6PTJ - chains 4 and 7 of the 14 polymer chains in the assembly; structure by electron microscopy, 3.80 A resolution.

Chain 4:
Name: DNA replication licensing factor MCM4
Source organism: Saccharomyces cerevisiae
Notes: EC 3.6.4.12
Reference sequence: P30665 (MCM4_YEAST); residues 1-933 here = UniProt positions 1-933
Sequence (933 residues; numbered 1 to 933; the number before each row is that of its first residue):
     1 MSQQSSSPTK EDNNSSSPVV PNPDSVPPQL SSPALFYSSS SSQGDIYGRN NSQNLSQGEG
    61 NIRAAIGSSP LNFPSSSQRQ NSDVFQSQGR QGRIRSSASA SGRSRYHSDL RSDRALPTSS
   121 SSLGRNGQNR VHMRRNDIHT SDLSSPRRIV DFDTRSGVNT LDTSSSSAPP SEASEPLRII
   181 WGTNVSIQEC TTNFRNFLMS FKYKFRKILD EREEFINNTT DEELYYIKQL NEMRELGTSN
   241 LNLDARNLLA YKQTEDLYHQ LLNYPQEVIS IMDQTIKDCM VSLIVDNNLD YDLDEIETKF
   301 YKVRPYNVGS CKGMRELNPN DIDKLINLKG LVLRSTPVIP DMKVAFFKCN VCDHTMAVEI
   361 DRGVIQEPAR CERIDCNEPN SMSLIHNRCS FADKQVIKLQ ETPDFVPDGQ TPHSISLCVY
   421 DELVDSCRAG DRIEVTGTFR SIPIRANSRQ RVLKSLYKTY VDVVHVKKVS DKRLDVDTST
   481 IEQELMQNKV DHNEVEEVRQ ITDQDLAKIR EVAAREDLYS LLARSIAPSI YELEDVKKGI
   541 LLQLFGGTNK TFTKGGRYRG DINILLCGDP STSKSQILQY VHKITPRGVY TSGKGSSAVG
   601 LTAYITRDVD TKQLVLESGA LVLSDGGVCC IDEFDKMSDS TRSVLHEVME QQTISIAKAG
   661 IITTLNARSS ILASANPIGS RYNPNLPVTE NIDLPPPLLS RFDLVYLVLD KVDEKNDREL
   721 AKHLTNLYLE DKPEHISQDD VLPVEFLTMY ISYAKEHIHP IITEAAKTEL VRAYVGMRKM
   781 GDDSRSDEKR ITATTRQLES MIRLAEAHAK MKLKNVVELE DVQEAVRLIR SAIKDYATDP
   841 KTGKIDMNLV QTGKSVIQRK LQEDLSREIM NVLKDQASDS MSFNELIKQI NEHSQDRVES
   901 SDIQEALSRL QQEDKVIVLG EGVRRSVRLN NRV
Not modelled in the structure: 1-176, 213-220, 470-933

Chain 7:
Name: DNA replication licensing factor MCM7
Source organism: Saccharomyces cerevisiae
Notes: EC 3.6.4.12
Reference sequence: P38132 (MCM7_YEAST); residue numbers follow UniProt; this construct covers 1-845
Sequence (845 residues; numbered 1 to 845; the number before each row is that of its first residue):
     1 MSAALPSIQL PVDYNNLFNE ITDFLVTFKQ DTLSSDATRN ENEDENLDAE NIEQHLLEKG
    61 PKYMAMLQKV ANRELNSVII DLDDILQYQN EKFLQGTQAD DLVSAIQQNA NHFTELFCRA
   121 IDNNMPLPTK EIDYKDDVLD VILNQRRLRN ERMLSDRTNE IRSENLMDTT MDPPSSMNDA
   181 LREVVEDETE LFPPNLTRRY FLYFKPLSQN CARRYRKKAI SSKPLSVRQI KGDFLGQLIT
   241 VRGIITRVSD VKPAVEVIAY TCDQCGYEVF QEVNSRTFTP LSECTSEECS QNQTKGQLFM
   301 STRASKFSAF QECKIQELSQ QVPVGHIPRS LNIHVNGTLV RSLSPGDIVD VTGIFLPAPY
   361 TGFKALKAGL LTETYLEAQF VRQHKKKFAS FSLTSDVEER VMELITSGDV YNRLAKSIAP
   421 EIYGNLDVKK ALLLLLVGGV DKRVGDGMKI RGDINVCLMG DPGVAKSQLL KAICKISPRG
   481 VYTTGKGSSG VGLTAAVMKD PVTDEMILEG GALVLADNGI CCIDEFDKMD ESDRTAIHEV
   541 MEQQTISISK AGINTTLNAR TSILAAANPL YGRYNPRLSP LDNINLPAAL LSRFDILFLM
   601 LDIPSRDDDE KLAEHVTYVH MHNKQPDLDF TPVEPSKMRE YIAYAKTKRP VMSEAVNDYV
   661 VQAYIRLRQD SKREMDSKFS FGQATPRTLL GIIRLSQALA KLRLADMVDI DDVEEALRLV
   721 RVSKESLYQE TNKSKEDESP TTKIFTIIKK MLQETGKNTL SYENIVKTVR LRGFTMLQLS
   781 NCIQEYSYLN VWHLINEGNT LKFVDDGTMD TDQEDSLVST PKLAPQTTAS ANVSAQDSDI
   841 DLQDA
Not modelled in the structure: 32-58, 159-188, 217-219, 387-845
Cystine bridges: Cys265-Cys289

Interface between chain 4 and chain 7:
Contacting residue pairs (35; chain 4 residue first):
  Trp181(4) - Gln145(7)
  Trp181(4) - Arg149(7)
  Trp181(4) - Glu268(7)
  Asn184(4) - Val141(7)
  Asn184(4) - Ile142(7)
  Asn184(4) - Gln145(7)  hydrogen bond
  His259(4) - Lys135(7)
  Asn263(4) - Lys135(7)  hydrogen bond
  Tyr264(4) - Ile142(7)
  Glu267(4) - Arg303(7)  salt bridge
  Met314(4) - Val251(7)
  Arg315(4) - Arg341(7)  hydrogen bond (backbone-side chain)
  Leu317(4) - Arg341(7)
  Pro319(4) - Pro253(7)  hydrophobic
  Asp323(4) - Arg303(7)  salt bridge
  Lys324(4) - Val138(7)
  Arg362(4) - Asp263(7)  salt bridge
  Arg362(4) - Phe299(7)
  Val364(4) - Phe299(7)  hydrophobic
  Gln366(4) - Gln297(7)
  Pro407(4) - Ser344(7)
  Ser441(4) - Thr302(7)
  Arg451(4) - Pro280(7)
  Val452(4) - Phe278(7)
  Val452(4) - Thr279(7)
  Leu453(4) - Phe278(7)  hydrogen bond (backbone-backbone)
  Leu453(4) - Pro280(7)
  Ser455(4) - Val255(7)
  Ser455(4) - Arg276(7)
  Leu456(4) - Lys252(7)
  Leu456(4) - Pro253(7)
  Tyr457(4) - Pro253(7)  hydrogen bond (backbone-backbone)
  Tyr457(4) - Met300(7)
  Tyr457(4) - Phe307(7)  hydrophobic
  Thr459(4) - Pro253(7)
Interface residues without a listed pair, chain 4 (34 interface residues in all): Leu262, Glu316, Asn320, Asp321, Ile322, Gly409, His413, Asn447, Gln450, Lys454
Interface residues without a listed pair, chain 7 (31 interface residues in all): Asp250, Ala254, Thr277, Ser308, Ala309, Pro345, Phe363

In short:
34 residues of chain 4 face 31 of chain 7 across their interface; the contacts include 5 hydrogen bonds and 3
salt bridges. Among the polar pairs are Glu267(4)-Arg303(7), Asp323(4)-Arg303(7) and Arg362(4)-Asp263(7).
Chain 4 is DNA replication licensing factor MCM4 and chain 7 is DNA replication licensing factor MCM7, both
from Saccharomyces cerevisiae; the structure, Structure of Ctf4 trimer in complex with one CMG helicase, was
determined by electron microscopy together with 6PTN and 6PTO from the same study.
